6P65 - chains A and B of the 9 polymer chains in the assembly; structure by electron microscopy, 3.94 A resolution.

Chain A (and B):
Name: HIV Env 16055 NFL TD 2CC+
Source organism: Human immunodeficiency virus 1
Notes: chain B of this document is another copy of the same molecule, construct and numbering; everything in this record applies to it too
Chain sequence (680 residues; row label = number of the first residue in the row; note: 24 numbers in that range are skipped by the numbering (no residue carries them; nothing is unmodelled there); a row labelled like 185A-185D holds insertion residues (185A, then the next letters in order)):
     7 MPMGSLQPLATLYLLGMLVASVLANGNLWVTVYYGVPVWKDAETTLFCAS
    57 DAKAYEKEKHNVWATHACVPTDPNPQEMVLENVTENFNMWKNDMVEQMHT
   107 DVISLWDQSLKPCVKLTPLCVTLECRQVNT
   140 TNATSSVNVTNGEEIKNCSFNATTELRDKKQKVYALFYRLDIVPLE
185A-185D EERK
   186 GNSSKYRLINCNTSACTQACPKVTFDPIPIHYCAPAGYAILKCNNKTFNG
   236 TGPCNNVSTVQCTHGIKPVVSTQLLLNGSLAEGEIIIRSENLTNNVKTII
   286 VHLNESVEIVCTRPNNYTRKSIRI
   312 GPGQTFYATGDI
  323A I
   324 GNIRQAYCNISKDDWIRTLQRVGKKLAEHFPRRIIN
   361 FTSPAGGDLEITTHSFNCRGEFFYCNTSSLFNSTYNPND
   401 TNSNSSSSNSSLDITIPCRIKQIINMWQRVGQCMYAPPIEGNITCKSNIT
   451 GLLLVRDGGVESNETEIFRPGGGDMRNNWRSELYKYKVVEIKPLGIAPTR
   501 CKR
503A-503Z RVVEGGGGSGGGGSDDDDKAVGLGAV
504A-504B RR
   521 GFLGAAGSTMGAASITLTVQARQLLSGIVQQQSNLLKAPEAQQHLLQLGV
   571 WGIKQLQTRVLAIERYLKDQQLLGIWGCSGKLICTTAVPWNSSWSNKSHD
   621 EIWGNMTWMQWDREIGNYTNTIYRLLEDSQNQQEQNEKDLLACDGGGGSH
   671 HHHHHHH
Unresolved in the structure: 7-33, 61-69, 140-151, 401-410, 458-461, 503A-503Z, 504A-504B, 549-567, 664-677
Cystine bridges: Cys54-Cys74, Cys119-Cys205, Cys126-Cys196, Cys131-Cys157, Cys201-Cys433, Cys218-Cys247, Cys228-Cys239, Cys296-Cys331, Cys378-Cys445, Cys385-Cys418, Cys598-Cys604
Covalently attached groups: N-acetylglucosamine (NAG) linked to Asn88, Asn156, Asn160, Asn187, Asn197, Asn230, Asn234, Asn241, Asn262, Asn276, Asn289, Asn301, Asn332, Asn359, Asn386, Asn392, Asn398, Asn442, Asn448, Asn611, Asn637; glycan linked to Asn625
From the paper describing this entry:
  - post-translational modification sites: Asn88, Asn625

Chain A / chain B interface:
Pairs across the interface (36):
  Glu164(A) - Cys126(B)
  Glu164(A) - Cys196(B)
  Glu164(A) - Asn197(B)
  Leu165(A) - Cys126(B)
  Leu165(A) - Val127(B)
  Leu165(A) - Thr128(B)
  Leu165(A) - Arg192(B)
  Arg166(A) - Thr123(B)
  Arg166(A) - Pro124(B)
  Arg166(A) - Cys126(B)  hydrogen bond (backbone-backbone)
  Asp167(A) - Val127(B)
  Asp167(A) - Thr128(B)  hydrogen bond (side chain-backbone)
  Pro313(A) - Cys196(B)
  Pro313(A) - Thr198(B)
  Gly314(A) - Asn197(B)
  Gly314(A) - Thr198(B)
  Arg500(A) - Cys663(B)
  Cys501(A) - Cys663(B)
  Arg542(A) - Glu647(B)
  Arg542(A) - Asp648(B)  salt bridge
  Arg542(A) - Gln652(B)  hydrogen bond
  Leu545(A) - Gln591(B)
  Ile548(A) - Lys588(B)
  Ile548(A) - Gln591(B)
  Ile573(A) - Ile573(B)  hydrophobic
  Leu576(A) - Ile573(B)  hydrophobic
  Leu576(A) - Leu576(B)  hydrophobic
  Leu576(A) - Gln577(B)
  Arg579(A) - Val580(B)
  Val580(A) - Val580(B)  hydrophobic
  Ile583(A) - Ile583(B)  hydrophobic
  Ile583(A) - Leu587(B)  hydrophobic
  Tyr586(A) - Gln591(B)
  Leu587(A) - Leu587(B)  hydrophobic
  Gly600(A) - Gln655(B)
  Leu602(A) - Gln652(B)
Other interface residues (no listed pair), chain A (24 interface residues in all): Lys168, Arg308, Thr538, Ile603
Other interface residues (no listed pair), chain B (27 interface residues in all): Ser199, Ala200, Glu584, Ile595, Leu660

In short:
The interface between chain A and chain B involves 24 residues on one side and 27 on the other; the contacts
include 3 hydrogen bonds and 1 salt bridge. Polar pairs include Arg542(A)-Asp648(B), Asp167(A)-Thr128(B) and
Arg542(A)-Gln652(B). The paper reports modification sites Asn88(A) and Asn625(A).
Chain A and chain B are both HIV Env 16055 NFL TD 2CC+ (Human immunodeficiency virus 1); the structure, HIV
Env 16055 NFL TD 2CC+ in complex with antibody 1C2 fragment antigen binding, was determined by electron
microscopy together with 6PEH from the same study.
